PDB entry 6HTD | X-ray diffraction, 3.00 A resolution | chains E and F of the 28 polymer chains in the assembly

# Chain E
Molecule: Proteasome subunit alpha type-6
Organism: Saccharomyces cerevisiae (strain ATCC 204508 / S288c)
Notes: EC 3.4.25.1
UniProt: P40302 (PSA6_YEAST); residues 0-233 here correspond to UniProt positions 1-234 (UniProt number = residue number + 1)
Chain sequence (234 residues; row label = number of the first residue in the row; numbering starts at 0):
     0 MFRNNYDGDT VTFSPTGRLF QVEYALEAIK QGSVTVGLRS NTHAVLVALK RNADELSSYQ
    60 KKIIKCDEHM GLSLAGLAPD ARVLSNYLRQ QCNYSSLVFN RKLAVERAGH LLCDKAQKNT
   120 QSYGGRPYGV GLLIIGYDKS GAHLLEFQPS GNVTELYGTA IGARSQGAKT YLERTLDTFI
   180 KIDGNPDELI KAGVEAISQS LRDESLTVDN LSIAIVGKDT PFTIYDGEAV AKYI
Disordered / not traced: 0-2
Curated features (UniProtKB/Swiss-Prot):
  - modified residue: Ser13 (Phosphoserine)
  - cross-link: Lys190 (Glycyl lysine isopeptide (Lys-Gly) (interchain with G-Cter in ubiquitin))

# Chain F
Molecule: Probable proteasome subunit alpha type-7
Organism: Saccharomyces cerevisiae (strain ATCC 204508 / S288c)
Notes: EC 3.4.25.1
UniProt: P21242 (PSA7_YEAST); residues -3 to 284 here correspond to UniProt positions 1-288 (UniProt number = residue number + 4)
Chain sequence (288 residues; numbered -3 to 284; the number before each row is that of its first residue; numbers below 1 keep their minus sign (Met-3 is residue -3)):
    -3 MTSIGTGYDL SNSVFSPDGR NFQVEYAVKA VENGTTSIGI KCNDGVVFAV EKLITSKLLV
    57 PQKNVKIQVV DRHIGCVYSG LIPDGRHLVN RGREEAASFK KLYKTPIPIP AFADRLGQYV
   117 QAHTLYNSVR PFGVSTIFGG VDKNGAHLYM LEPSGSYWGY KGAATGKGRQ SAKAELEKLV
   177 DHHPEGLSAR EAVKQAAKII YLAHEDNKEK DFELEISWCS LSETNGLHKF VKGDLLQEAI
   237 DFAQKEINGD DDEDEDDSDN VMSSDDENAP VATNANATTD QEGDIHLE
Disordered / not traced: -3 to 1, 245-284
Curated features (UniProtKB/Swiss-Prot):
  - modified residue: Thr-2 (N-acetylthreonine)

# How chain E and chain F interact
Contacting residue pairs (65):
  Asn4(E) with Leu6(F)
  Tyr5(E) with Asp5(F), hydrogen bond; Leu6(F), hydrophobic
  Thr9(E) with Arg126(F)
  Val10(E) with Gln19(F); Asn123(F); Ser124(F); Val125(F); Arg126(F)
  Thr11(E) with Leu6(F); Gln19(F)
  Phe12(E) with Gln19(F); Tyr22(F), hydrophobic; Ala23(F), hydrophobic; Leu77(F), hydrophobic; Arg126(F); Pro127(F); Gly129(F)
  Ser13(E) with Tyr22(F)
  Pro14(E) with Tyr22(F), hydrophobic; Lys25(F)
  Thr15(E) with Lys25(F)
  Gly16(E) with Tyr22(F); Lys25(F); Ala26(F)
  Leu18(E) with Leu77(F), hydrophobic; Arg126(F)
  His109(E) with Arg82(F)
  Cys112(E) with Arg82(F)
  Asp113(E) with Arg82(F), salt bridge; Asn86(F)
  Gln116(E) with Pro79(F); Asp80(F); His83(F), hydrogen bond
  Thr119(E) with Arg126(F), hydrogen bond (backbone-side chain)
  Gln120(E) with His83(F); His119(F); Val125(F); Arg126(F), hydrogen bond (backbone-backbone); Phe128(F)
  Ser121(E) with Ser124(F)
  Tyr122(E) with Ser124(F), hydrogen bond (backbone-backbone)
  Ser149(E) with Pro79(F)
  Gly150(E) with Pro79(F)
  Asn151(E) with Ile78(F); Pro79(F)
  Thr153(E) with Leu55(F); Asn60(F)
  Glu154(E) with Val56(F); Lys59(F); Asn60(F), hydrogen bond (backbone-side chain)
  Leu155(E) with Leu54(F); Leu55(F); Val56(F)
  Tyr156(E) with Leu54(F), hydrogen bond (backbone-backbone); Leu55(F); Val56(F); Pro57(F)
  Gly157(E) with Leu54(F)
  Lys168(E) with Leu54(F)
  Leu171(E) with Leu54(F)
  Glu172(E) with Ser52(F), hydrogen bond; Lys53(F); Leu54(F)
  Leu175(E) with Lys53(F)
Other interface residues (no listed pair), chain E (34 interface residues in all): Arg38, Glu105, Phe178

# Overview
The interface between chain E and chain F involves 34 residues on one side and 30 on the other; the contacts
include 8 hydrogen bonds and 1 salt bridge. Among the polar pairs are Asp113(E)-Arg82(F), Tyr5(E)-Asp5(F) and
Gln116(E)-His83(F).
Here chain E is Proteasome subunit alpha type-6 and chain F is Probable proteasome subunit alpha type-7, both
from Saccharomyces cerevisiae (strain ATCC 204508 / S288c). Entry 6HTD (Yeast 20S proteasome with human beta2c
(S171G) in complex with 4) was determined by X-ray diffraction (same publication as 6HTB, 6HTC, 6HTP, 6HTR,
6HUB, 6HUC and 30 further entries).
